PDB entry 6T9D | X-ray diffraction, 2.90 A resolution | chains HHH and LLL of the 6 polymer chains in the assembly

Chain HHH:
Molecule: VP mat DutaFab VH chain
From: Homo sapiens
Amino-acid sequence (220 residues; row label = number of the first residue in the row):
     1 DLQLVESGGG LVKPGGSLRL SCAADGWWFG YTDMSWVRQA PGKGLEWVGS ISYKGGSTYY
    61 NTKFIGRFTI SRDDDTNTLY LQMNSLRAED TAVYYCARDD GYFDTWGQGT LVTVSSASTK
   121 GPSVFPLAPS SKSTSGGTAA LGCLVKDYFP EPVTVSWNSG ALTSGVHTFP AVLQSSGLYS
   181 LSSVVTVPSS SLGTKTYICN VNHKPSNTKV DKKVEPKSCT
Not modelled in the structure: 1-2, 131-136, 219-220
Cystine bridges: Cys22-Cys96, Cys143-Cys199

Chain LLL:
Molecule: VP mat DutaFab VL chain
From: Homo sapiens
Amino-acid sequence (213 residues; row label = number of the first residue in the row):
     1 AIQMTQSPSS LSASVGDRVT ITCHGSYWLS NYLAWYQQKP GKAPKLLIYD GKEREHGVPS
    61 RFSGSGSHED YTLTISSLQP EDFATYYCQQ YRYHPYTFGQ GTKLEIKRTV AAPSVFIFPP
   121 SDEQLKSGTA SVVCLLNNFY PREAKVQWKV DNALQSGNSQ ESVTEQDSKD STYSLSSTLT
   181 LSKADYEKHK VYACEVTHQG LSSPVTKSFN RGE
Not modelled in the structure: 212-213
Cystine bridges: Cys23-Cys88, Cys134-Cys194

Interface between chain HHH and chain LLL:
Contacting residue pairs (77):
  Gln39(HHH) - Gln38(LLL)  hydrogen bond
  Gln39(HHH) - Tyr87(LLL)  hydrogen bond
  Gly44(HHH) - Tyr87(LLL)
  Leu45(HHH) - Gln38(LLL)
  Leu45(HHH) - Pro44(LLL)  hydrophobic
  Leu45(HHH) - Tyr87(LLL)  hydrophobic
  Leu45(HHH) - Phe98(LLL)  hydrophobic
  Trp47(HHH) - His94(LLL)
  Trp47(HHH) - Pro95(LLL)  hydrophobic
  Trp47(HHH) - Tyr96(LLL)
  Trp47(HHH) - Phe98(LLL)
  Ser50(HHH) - His94(LLL)
  Tyr59(HHH) - His94(LLL)
  Asn61(HHH) - Pro95(LLL)
  Tyr95(HHH) - Gln38(LLL)
  Tyr95(HHH) - Lys42(LLL)
  Tyr95(HHH) - Ala43(LLL)  hydrophobic
  Asp99(HHH) - Tyr96(LLL)  hydrogen bond
  Gly101(HHH) - Gln89(LLL)  hydrogen bond (backbone-side chain)
  Gly101(HHH) - Tyr91(LLL)
  Gly101(HHH) - Tyr96(LLL)
  Tyr102(HHH) - Ala34(LLL)  hydrophobic
  Tyr102(HHH) - Tyr36(LLL)
  Tyr102(HHH) - Tyr49(LLL)  hydrophobic
  Tyr102(HHH) - Asp50(LLL)
  Tyr102(HHH) - Gln89(LLL)
  Tyr102(HHH) - Tyr91(LLL)
  Phe103(HHH) - Tyr36(LLL)  hydrogen bond (backbone-side chain)
  Phe103(HHH) - Leu46(LLL)
  Phe103(HHH) - Gln89(LLL)
  Phe103(HHH) - Tyr96(LLL)  hydrophobic
  Phe103(HHH) - Phe98(LLL)  hydrophobic
  Asp104(HHH) - Leu46(LLL)
  Asp104(HHH) - Glu55(LLL)
  Trp106(HHH) - Tyr36(LLL)  hydrophobic
  Trp106(HHH) - Ala43(LLL)  hydrophobic
  Trp106(HHH) - Pro44(LLL)
  Gly107(HHH) - Ala43(LLL)
  Val124(HHH) - Glu123(LLL)
  Phe125(HHH) - Ser121(LLL)
  Phe125(HHH) - Glu123(LLL)
  Phe125(HHH) - Gln124(LLL)
  Pro126(HHH) - Ser121(LLL)
  Pro126(HHH) - Glu123(LLL)
  Leu127(HHH) - Phe118(LLL)  hydrophobic
  Leu127(HHH) - Val133(LLL)  hydrophobic
  Ala128(HHH) - Phe118(LLL)
  Ala139(HHH) - Phe116(LLL)
  Ala140(HHH) - Phe116(LLL)  hydrophobic
  Ala140(HHH) - Phe118(LLL)
  Ala140(HHH) - Leu135(LLL)  hydrophobic
  Leu141(HHH) - Phe118(LLL)  hydrophobic
  Leu144(HHH) - Ser131(LLL)
  Lys146(HHH) - Gln124(LLL)
  Lys146(HHH) - Ser131(LLL)
  His167(HHH) - Asn137(LLL)  hydrogen bond
  His167(HHH) - Asn138(LLL)  hydrogen bond
  His167(HHH) - Thr164(LLL)
  His167(HHH) - Asp167(LLL)
  His167(HHH) - Ser174(LLL)  hydrogen bond
  Phe169(HHH) - Leu135(LLL)  hydrophobic
  Phe169(HHH) - Ser162(LLL)
  Phe169(HHH) - Thr164(LLL)
  Phe169(HHH) - Ser174(LLL)
  Phe169(HHH) - Leu175(LLL)
  Phe169(HHH) - Ser176(LLL)
  Pro170(HHH) - Ser162(LLL)  hydrogen bond (backbone-side chain)
  Pro170(HHH) - Val163(LLL)
  Val172(HHH) - Gln160(LLL)
  Val172(HHH) - Ser162(LLL)
  Leu173(HHH) - Gln160(LLL)  hydrogen bond (backbone-side chain)
  Gln174(HHH) - Gln160(LLL)
  Val184(HHH) - Leu135(LLL)  hydrophobic
  Thr186(HHH) - Asn137(LLL)  hydrogen bond
  Lys212(HHH) - Glu123(LLL)  salt bridge
  Lys217(HHH) - Pro119(LLL)
  Lys217(HHH) - Pro120(LLL)
Also at the interface, not in a pair above, chain HHH (42 interface residues in all): Ser35, Val37, Lys43, Glu46, Thr62, Thr138, Ser182
Also at the interface, not in a pair above, chain LLL (40 interface residues in all): Asp122, Thr129, Glu161

In short:
42 residues of chain HHH face 40 of chain LLL across their interface; the contacts include 11 hydrogen bonds
and 1 salt bridge. Polar pairs include Lys212(HHH)-Glu123(LLL), Gln39(HHH)-Gln38(LLL) and
Gln39(HHH)-Tyr87(LLL).
Chain HHH is VP mat DutaFab VH chain and chain LLL is VP mat DutaFab VL chain, both from Homo sapiens; the
structure, Crystal structure of a bispecific DutaFab in complex with human VEGF121, was determined by X-ray
diffraction (same publication as 6T9E).
